1FQI - chain A; structure by X-ray diffraction, 1.94 A resolution.

Chain A:
Name: Regulator of G-protein signaling 9
Organism: Bos taurus
Notes: fragment: rgs domain (residues 276-422)
UniProtKB: O46469 (RGS9_BOVIN); residues 276-422 here = UniProt positions 276-422
Amino-acid sequence (147 residues; each row starts with the number of its first residue):
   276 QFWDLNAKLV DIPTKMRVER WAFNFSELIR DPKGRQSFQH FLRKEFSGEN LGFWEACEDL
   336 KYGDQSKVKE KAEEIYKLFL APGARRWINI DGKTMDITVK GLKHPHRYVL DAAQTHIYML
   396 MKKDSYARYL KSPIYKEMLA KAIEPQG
Not modelled in the structure: 276-282, 421-422
Sequence notes: modified residue (291, 370, 394, 396, 413)
Modified / non-standard residues: Mse-291, Mse-370, Mse-394, Mse-396, Mse-413 (selenomethionine; parent Met)

Summary:
Chain A is Regulator of G-protein signaling 9 (Bos taurus); the structure, RGS9 rgs domain, was determined by
X-ray diffraction (same publication as 1FQJ and 1FQK).
